PDB entry 2WF6 | X-ray diffraction, 1.40 A resolution | chain A

Chain A:
Protein: Beta-phosphoglucomutase
Source organism: Lactococcus lactis
Notes: EC 5.4.2.6
UniProtKB: P71447 (PGMB_LACLA); residue numbers follow UniProt; this construct covers 1-221
Chain sequence (221 residues; numbered 1 to 221; the number before each row is that of its first residue):
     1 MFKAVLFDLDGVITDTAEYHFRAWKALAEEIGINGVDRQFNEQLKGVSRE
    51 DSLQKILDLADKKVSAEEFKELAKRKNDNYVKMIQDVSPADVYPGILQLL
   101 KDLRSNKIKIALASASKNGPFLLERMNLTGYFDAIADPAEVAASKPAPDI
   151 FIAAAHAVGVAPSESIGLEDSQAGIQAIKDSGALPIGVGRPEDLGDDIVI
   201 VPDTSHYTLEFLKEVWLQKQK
Not modelled in the structure: 219-221
Differences from the reference sequence: conflict Arg125 (Lys in P71447), His206 (Tyr in P71447)
Bound ions: tetrafluoroaluminate ion: Asp8 (together with 6-O-phosphono-beta-D-glucopyranose); Mg2+: Asp8, Asp10, Asp170 (together with tetrafluoroaluminate)
Ligand contacts: 6-O-phosphono-beta-D-glucopyranose (BG6): Asp8, Asp10, His20, Trp24, Leu44, Lys45, Gly46, Val47, Ser48, Arg49, Ser52, Lys76, Asn77, Tyr80, Ser114, Ala115, Ser116, Lys117, Asn118
UniProt features mapped onto this chain:
  - active site: Asp8 (Nucleophile), Asp10 (Proton donor/acceptor)
  - binding site (Mg(2+)): Asp8, Asp10, Asp170
  - binding site (beta-D-glucose 6-phosphate): Asp10, Gly46, Val47, Arg49, Ser116, Lys117, Asn118
  - site (Important for catalytic activity and assists the phosphoryl transfer reaction to Asp8 by balancing charge and orienting the reacting groups): Ser114, Lys145
  - modified residue: Asp8 (4-aspartylphosphate)
What the authors report for this chain:
  - catalytic residues: Asp8 (citing earlier work)

Overview:
Ligands of chain A: 6-O-phosphono-beta-D-glucopyranose. The Mg2+ site is built by Asp8, Asp10 and Asp170.
UniProt lists active-site residues Asp8 and Asp10, 3 Mg2+-binding residues and 7 beta-D-glucose
6-phosphate-binding residues. From the paper: the catalytic residue Asp8.
Chain A is Beta-phosphoglucomutase (Lactococcus lactis); the structure, Structure of Beta-Phosphoglucomutase
inhibited with Glucose-6-phosphate and Aluminium tetrafluoride, was determined by X-ray diffraction together
with 2WF5 and 2WHE from the same study.
